4QCL - chains A and B of the 3 polymer chains in the assembly; structure by X-ray diffraction, 2.20 A resolution.

Chain A:
Protein: DNA polymerase alpha catalytic subunit
Organism: Homo sapiens
Notes: EC 2.7.7.7; fragment: Human dna polymerase apha catalytic core domain residues 336-1257
Reference sequence: P09884 (DPOLA_HUMAN); residues 336-1257 here = UniProt positions 336-1257
Chain sequence (922 residues; row label = number of the first residue in the row):
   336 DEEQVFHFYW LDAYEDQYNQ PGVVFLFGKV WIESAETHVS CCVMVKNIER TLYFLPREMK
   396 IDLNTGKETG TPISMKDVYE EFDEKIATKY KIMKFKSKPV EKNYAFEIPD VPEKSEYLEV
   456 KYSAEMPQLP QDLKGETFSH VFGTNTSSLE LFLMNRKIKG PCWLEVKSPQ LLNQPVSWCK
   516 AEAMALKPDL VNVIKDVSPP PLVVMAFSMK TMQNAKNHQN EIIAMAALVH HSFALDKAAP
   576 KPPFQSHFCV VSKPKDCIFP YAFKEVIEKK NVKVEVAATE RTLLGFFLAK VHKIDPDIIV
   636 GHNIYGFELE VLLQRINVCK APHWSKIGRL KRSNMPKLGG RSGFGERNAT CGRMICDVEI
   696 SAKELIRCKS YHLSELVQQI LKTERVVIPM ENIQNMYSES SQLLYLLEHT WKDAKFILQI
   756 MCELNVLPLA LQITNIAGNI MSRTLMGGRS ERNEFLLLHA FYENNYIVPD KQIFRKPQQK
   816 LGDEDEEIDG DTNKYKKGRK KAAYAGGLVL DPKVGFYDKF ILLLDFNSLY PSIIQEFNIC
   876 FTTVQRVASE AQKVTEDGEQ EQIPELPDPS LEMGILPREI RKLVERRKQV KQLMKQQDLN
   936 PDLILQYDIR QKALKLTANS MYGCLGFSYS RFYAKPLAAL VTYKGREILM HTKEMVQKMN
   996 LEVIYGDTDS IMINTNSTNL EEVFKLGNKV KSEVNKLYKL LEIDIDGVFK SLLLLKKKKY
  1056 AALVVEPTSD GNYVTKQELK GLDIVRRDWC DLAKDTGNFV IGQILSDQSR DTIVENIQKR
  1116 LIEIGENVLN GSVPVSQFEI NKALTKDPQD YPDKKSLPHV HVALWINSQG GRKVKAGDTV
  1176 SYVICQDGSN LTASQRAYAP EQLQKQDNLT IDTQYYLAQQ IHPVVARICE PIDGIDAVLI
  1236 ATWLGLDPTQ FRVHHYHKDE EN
Disordered / not traced: 336-337, 674-677, 809-833, 883-895, 1245-1257
Sequence notes: engineered mutation Ala-516 (Val in P09884)
UniProt features mapped onto this chain:
  - modified residue: Thr-406 (Phosphothreonine), Lys-970 (N6-succinyllysine)
Bound ions: Zn2+ site 1: His-342, Glu-500; Mg2+: Asp-860, Phe-861, Asp-1004 (together with 2'-deoxycytidine-5'-triphosphate); Zn2+ site 2: Asp-860, Asp-1004 (together with 2'-deoxycytidine-5'-triphosphate); K+: Cys-1224, Glu-1225, Ile-1227, Ile-1230
Residues lining bound ligands: 2'-deoxycytidine-5'-triphosphate: Asp-860, Phe-861, Asn-862, Ser-863, Leu-864, Tyr-865, Pro-866, Arg-922, Lys-950, Leu-951, Asn-954, Tyr-957, Thr-1003, Asp-1004

Chain B:
Molecule: RNA primer
Sequence (11 nucleotides; row label = number of the first residue in the row):
     1 GCCUGGAGCG C
Bound ions: Zn2+ near G6 (its only coordinating residue here)

Interface between chain A and chain B:
Pairs across the interface (32):
  Arg-702(A) with C9(B), salt bridge to the phosphate; G10(B), salt bridge to the phosphate
  Arg-834(A) with G8(B), base contact
  Asp-1002(A) with G10(B), hydrogen bond to the sugar; DC11(B), sugar contact
  Thr-1003(A) with DC11(B), sugar contact
  Lys-1053(A) with G10(B), hydrogen bond to the sugar; DC11(B), sugar contact
  Lys-1075(A) with G10(B), phosphate contact; DC11(B), salt bridge to the phosphate
  Gly-1076(A) with C9(B), sugar contact; G10(B), hydrogen bond to the phosphate
  Val-1080(A) with C9(B), phosphate contact
  Arg-1081(A) with A7(B), hydrogen bond to the base; G8(B), hydrogen bond to the sugar; C9(B), phosphate contact
  Arg-1082(A) with G8(B), salt bridge to the phosphate; C9(B), hydrogen bond to the phosphate
  Asp-1083(A) with A7(B), hydrogen bond to the sugar; G8(B), sugar contact
  Lys-1137(A) with A7(B), sugar contact; G8(B), phosphate contact
  Ala-1138(A) with A7(B), phosphate contact; G8(B), hydrogen bond to the phosphate
  Leu-1139(A) with A7(B), phosphate contact
  Thr-1140(A) with A7(B), hydrogen bond to the phosphate
  Lys-1141(A) with G6(B), salt bridge to the phosphate
  Tyr-1146(A) with G6(B), phosphate contact; A7(B), hydrogen bond to the phosphate
  Leu-1152(A) with G6(B), sugar contact
  His-1154(A) with G6(B), sugar contact; A7(B), salt bridge to the phosphate
Interface residues without a listed pair, chain A (22 interface residues in all): Asp-1004, Leu-1074, Asp-1148
Interface residues without a listed pair, chain B (7 interface residues in all): G5

Summary:
22 residues of chain A face 7 of chain B across their interface; the contacts include 10 hydrogen bonds and 6
salt bridges. Polar contacts include Arg-1081(A)/A7(B), Asp-1002(A)/G10(B) and Lys-1053(A)/G10(B). Chain A
binds 2'-deoxycytidine-5'-triphosphate. The Zn2+ site 1 is built by His-342(A) and Glu-500(A).
Here chain A is DNA polymerase alpha catalytic subunit (Homo sapiens) and chain B is RNA primer. Entry 4QCL
(Crystal structure of the catalytic core of human DNA polymerase alpha in ternary complex with an ...) was
determined by X-ray diffraction.
